7YO1 - chains B and D of the 8 polymer chains in the assembly; structure by electron microscopy, 3.60 A resolution.

Chain B (and D):
Molecule: Leucine-rich repeat-containing protein 26
From: Homo sapiens
Notes: chain D of this document is another copy of the same molecule, construct and numbering; everything in this record applies to it too
Reference sequence: Q2I0M4 (LRC26_HUMAN); numbering as in UniProt (aligned over 1-334)
Sequence (334 residues; each row starts with the number of its first residue):
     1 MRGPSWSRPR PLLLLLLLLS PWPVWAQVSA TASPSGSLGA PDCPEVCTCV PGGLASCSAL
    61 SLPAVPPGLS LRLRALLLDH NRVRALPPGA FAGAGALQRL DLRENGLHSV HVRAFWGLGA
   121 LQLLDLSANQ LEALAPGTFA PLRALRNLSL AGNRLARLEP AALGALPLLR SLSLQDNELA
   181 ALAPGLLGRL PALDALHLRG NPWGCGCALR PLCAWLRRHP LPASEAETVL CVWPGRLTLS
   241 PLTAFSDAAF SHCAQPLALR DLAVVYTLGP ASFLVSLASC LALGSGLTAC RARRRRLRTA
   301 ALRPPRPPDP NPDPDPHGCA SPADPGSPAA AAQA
Not modelled in the structure: 1-42, 306-334
Disulfides: Cys47-Cys57, Cys205-Cys231

Interface between chain B and chain D:
Residue-residue contacts - 12 pairs, chain B then chain D:
  Pro63(B) - Gly152(D)
  Pro63(B) - Asp176(D)
  Ala64(B) - Asp176(D)
  Arg84(B) - Arg154(D)
  Pro88(B) - Pro202(D)
  Arg113(B) - Val232(D)
  Arg113(B) - Trp233(D)  hydrogen bond (side chain-backbone)
  Arg113(B) - Pro234(D)
  Arg113(B) - Gly235(D)  hydrogen bond (side chain-backbone)
  Arg113(B) - Arg236(D)  hydrogen bond (side chain-backbone)
  Arg113(B) - Leu239(D)
  Trp116(B) - Leu239(D)
Other interface residues (no listed pair), chain B (9 interface residues in all): Pro87, Gly89, Val112
Other interface residues (no listed pair), chain D (13 interface residues in all): Arg199, Gly200, Leu237

Summary:
Chain B and chain D form an interface of 9 and 13 residues respectively, with 3 hydrogen bonds. Polar contacts
include Arg113(B)-Trp233(D), Arg113(B)-Gly235(D) and Arg113(B)-Arg236(D).
Chain B and chain D are both Leucine-rich repeat-containing protein 26 (Homo sapiens); the structure, Cryo-EM
structure of RCK1 mutated human Slo1-LRRC26 complex, was determined by electron microscopy.
